PDB entry 7PFF | electron microscopy, 4.30 A resolution (low resolution: residue-level contacts below are approximate; hydrogen-bond / salt-bridge calls are withheld) | chains M and J of the 10 polymer chains in the assembly

[Chain M]
Name: Histone H2A type 1-B/E
Source organism: Homo sapiens
Reference sequence: P04908 (H2A1B_HUMAN); residues 0-129 here correspond to UniProt positions 1-130 (UniProt number = residue number + 1)
Chain sequence (147 residues; numbered -17 to 129; the number before each row is that of its first residue; numbers below 1 keep their minus sign (His-17 is residue -17)):
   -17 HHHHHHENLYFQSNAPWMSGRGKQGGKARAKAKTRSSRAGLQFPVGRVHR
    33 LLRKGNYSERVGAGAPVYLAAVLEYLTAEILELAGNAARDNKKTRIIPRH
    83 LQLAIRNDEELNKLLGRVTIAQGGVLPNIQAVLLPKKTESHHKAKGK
Disordered / not traced: -17 to 9, 119-129
Construct notes: expression tag (-17 to -1)
Swiss-Prot annotation at these positions:
  - modified residue: Ser1 (N-acetylserine), Arg3 (Citrulline), Lys5 (N6-(2-hydroxyisobutyryl)lysine), Lys9 (N6-(2-hydroxyisobutyryl)lysine), Lys13 (N6-(beta-hydroxybutyryl)lysine), Lys36 (N6-(2-hydroxyisobutyryl)lysine), Lys74 (N6-(2-hydroxyisobutyryl)lysine), Lys75 (N6-(2-hydroxyisobutyryl)lysine), Lys95 (N6-(2-hydroxyisobutyryl)lysine), Gln104 (N5-methylglutamine), Lys118 (N6-(2-hydroxyisobutyryl)lysine), Lys119 (N6-crotonyllysine), Thr120 (Phosphothreonine), Lys125 (N6-crotonyllysine)
  - cross-link (Glycyl lysine isopeptide (Lys-Gly)): Lys13 (interchain with G-Cter in ubiquitin), Lys15 (interchain with G-Cter in ubiquitin), Lys119 (interchain with G-Cter in ubiquitin)

[Chain J]
Molecule: 167-nt DNA strand
Source organism: synthetic construct
Sequence (167 nucleotides; each row starts with the number of its first residue):
   213 TACTTACATGACAGGATGTATATATCTGACACGTGCCTGGAGACTAGGGA
   263 GTAATCCCCTTGGCGGTTAAAACGCGGGGGACAGCGCGTACGTGCGTTTA
   313 AGCGGTGCTAGAGCTGTCTACGACCAATTGAGCGGCCTCGGCACCGGGAT
   363 TCTCCAGTATGGCGGCC

[Interface between chain M and chain J]
Residue-residue contacts - 15 pairs, chain M then chain J:
  Arg11(M) with DG254(J)
  Ala14(M) with DG254(J)
  Lys15(M) with DA253(J); DG254(J)
  Thr16(M) with DA253(J)
  Arg17(M) with DA253(J)
  Arg20(M) with DG254(J)
  Gly28(M) with DG252(J)
  Arg29(M) with DG252(J)
  Arg32(M) with DG251(J); DG252(J)
  Arg42(M) with DG259(J); DG260(J); DG261(J)
  Arg77(M) with DC242(J)
Interface residues without a listed pair, chain M (13 interface residues in all): Lys13, Ser18

[In short]
Chain M and chain J form an interface of 13 and 8 residues respectively.
Here chain M is Histone H2A type 1-B/E (Homo sapiens) and chain J is a 167-nt DNA strand (synthetic
construct). Entry 7PFF (Nucleosome 3 of the 4x197 nucleosome array containing H1) was determined by electron
microscopy together with 7PET, 7PEU, 7PEV, 7PEW, 7PEX, 7PEY and 16 further entries from the same study.
